7TJF - chains B and G of the 8 polymer chains in the assembly; structure by electron microscopy, 2.60 A resolution.

[Chain B]
Name: Origin recognition complex subunit 2
From: Saccharomyces cerevisiae
Reference sequence: P32833 (ORC2_YEAST); residues 1-620 here = UniProt positions 1-620
Amino-acid sequence (620 residues; numbered 1 to 620; the number before each row is that of its first residue):
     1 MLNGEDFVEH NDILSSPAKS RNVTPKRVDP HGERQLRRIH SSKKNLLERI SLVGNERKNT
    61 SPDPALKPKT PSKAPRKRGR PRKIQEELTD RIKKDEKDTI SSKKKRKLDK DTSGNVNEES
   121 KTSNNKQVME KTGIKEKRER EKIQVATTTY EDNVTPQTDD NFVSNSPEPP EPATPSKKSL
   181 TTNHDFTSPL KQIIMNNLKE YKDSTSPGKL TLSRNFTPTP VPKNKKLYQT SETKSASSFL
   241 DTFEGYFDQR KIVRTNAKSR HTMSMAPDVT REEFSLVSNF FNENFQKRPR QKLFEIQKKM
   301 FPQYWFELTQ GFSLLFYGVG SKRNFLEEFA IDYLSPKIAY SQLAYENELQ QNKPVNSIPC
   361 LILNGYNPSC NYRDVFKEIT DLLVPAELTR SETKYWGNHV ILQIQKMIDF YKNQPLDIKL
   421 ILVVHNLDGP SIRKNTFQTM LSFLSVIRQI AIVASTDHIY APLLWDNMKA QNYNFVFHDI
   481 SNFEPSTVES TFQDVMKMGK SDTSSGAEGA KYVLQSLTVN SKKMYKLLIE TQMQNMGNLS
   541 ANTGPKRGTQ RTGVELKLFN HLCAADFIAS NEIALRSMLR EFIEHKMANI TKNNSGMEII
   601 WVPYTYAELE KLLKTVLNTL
Not modelled in the structure: 1-232, 344-354, 498-620
UniProt features mapped onto this chain:
  - modified residue: Thr60 (Phosphothreonine), Thr187 (Phosphothreonine), Ser188 (Phosphoserine)
From the paper describing this entry:
  - binding site for DNA, 84 bp ARS1 (chain G): Arg254

[Chain G]
Molecule: DNA, 84 bp ARS1
Sequence (84 nucleotides; numbered 1 to 84; the number before each row is that of its first residue):
     1 ATCTTTACAT CTTGTTATTT TACAGATTTT ATGTTTAGAT CTTTTATGCT TGCTTTTCAA
    61 AAGGCCTGCA GGCAAGTGCA CAAA
Not modelled in the structure: 1-20, 62-84

[Chain B / chain G interface]
Pairs across the interface - 12 pairs, chain B then chain G:
  Arg254(B) with DT51(G), base contact; DG52(G), hydrogen bond to the base; DC53(G), base contact
  Thr255(B) with DT50(G), sugar contact; DT51(G), hydrogen bond to the phosphate
  Lys258(B) with DC49(G), sugar contact; DT50(G), salt bridge to the phosphate
  Arg260(B) with DT50(G), salt bridge to the phosphate
  Tyr395(B) with DT35(G), hydrogen bond to the phosphate
  Trp396(B) with DG33(G), base contact; DT34(G), hydrogen bond to the base; DT35(G), hydrogen bond to the sugar
Also at the interface, not in a pair above, chain G (9 interface residues in all): DT36

[Overview]
6 residues of chain B and 9 residues of chain G are in contact, with 5 hydrogen bonds and 2 salt bridges.
Polar contacts include Arg254(B)-DG52(G), Trp396(B)-DT34(G) and Trp396(B)-DT35(G). The paper reports a binding
site for DNA, 84 bp ARS1 (chain G) at Arg254(B).
Chain B is Origin recognition complex subunit 2 (Saccharomyces cerevisiae) and chain G is DNA, 84 bp ARS1; the
structure, S. cerevisiae ORC bound to 84 bp ARS1 DNA, was determined by electron microscopy together with
7TJH, 7TJI, 7TJJ and 7TJK from the same study.
